4A2I - chains A and D of the 22 polymer chains in the assembly; structure by electron microscopy, 16.50 A resolution (very low resolution: no residue pairs are listed; an interface is given only as per-side residue counts).

== Chain A ==
Molecule: 16S ribosomal RNA
From: Escherichia coli
Sequence (1530 nucleotides; each row starts with the number of its first residue):
     5 UGAAGAGUUU GAUCAUGGCU CAGAUUGAAC GCUGGCGGCA GGCCUAACAC AUGCAAGUCG
    65 AACGGUAACA GGAAGAAGCU UGCUUCUUUG CUGACGAGUG GCGGACGGGU GAGUAAUGUC
   125 UGGGAAACUG CCUGAUGGAG GGGGAUAACU ACUGGAAACG GUAGCUAAUA CCGCAUAACG
   185 UCGCAAGACC AAAGAGGGGG ACCUUCGGGC CUCUUGCCAU CGGAUGUGCC CAGAUGGGAU
   245 UAGCUAGUAG GUGGGGUAAC GGCUCACCUA GGCGACGAUC CCUAGCUGGU CUGAGAGGAU
   305 GACCAGCCAC ACUGGAACUG AGACACGGUC CAGACUCCUA CGGGAGGCAG CAGUGGGGAA
   365 UAUUGCACAA UGGGCGCAAG CCUGAUGCAG CCAUGCCGCG UGUAUGAAGA AGGCCUUCGG
   425 GUUGUAAAGU ACUUUCAGCG GGGAGGAAGG GAGUAAAGUU AAUACCUUUG CUCAUUGACG
   485 UUACCCGCAG AAGAAGCACC GGCUAACUCC GUGCCAGCAG CCGCGGUAAU ACGGAGGGUG
   545 CAAGCGUUAA UCGGAAUUAC UGGGCGUAAA GCGCACGCAG GCGGUUUGUU AAGUCAGAUG
   605 UGAAAUCCCC GGGCUCAACC UGGGAACUGC AUCUGAUACU GGCAAGCUUG AGUCUCGUAG
   665 AGGGGGGUAG AAUUCCAGGU GUAGCGGUGA AAUGCGUAGA GAUCUGGAGG AAUACCGGUG
   725 GCGAAGGCGG CCCCCUGGAC GAAGACUGAC GCUCAGGUGC GAAAGCGUGG GGAGCAAACA
   785 GGAUUAGAUA CCCUGGUAGU CCACGCCGUA AACGAUGUCG ACUUGGAGGU UGUGCCCUUG
   845 AGGCGUGGCU UCCGGAGCUA ACGCGUUAAG UCGACCGCCU GGGGAGUACG GCCGCAAGGU
   905 UAAAACUCAA AUGAAUUGAC GGGGGCCCGC ACAAGCGGUG GAGCAUGUGG UUUAAUUCGA
   965 UGCAACGCGA AGAACCUUAC CUGGUCUUGA CAUCCACGGA AGUUUUCAGA GAUGAGAAUG
  1025 UGCCUUCGGG AACCGUGAGA CAGGUGCUGC AUGGCUGUCG UCAGCUCGUG UUGUGAAAUG
  1085 UUGGGUUAAG UCCCGCAACG AGCGCAACCC UUAUCCUUUG UUGCCAGCGG UCCGGCCGGG
  1145 AACUCAAAGG AGACUGCCAG UGAUAAACUG GAGGAAGGUG GGGAUGACGU CAAGUCAUCA
  1205 UGGCCCUUAC GACCAGGGCU ACACACGUGC UACAAUGGCG CAUACAAAGA GAAGCGACCU
  1265 CGCGAGAGCA AGCGGACCUC AUAAAGUGCG UCGUAGUCCG GAUUGGAGUC UGCAACUCGA
  1325 CUCCAUGAAG UCGGAAUCGC UAGUAAUCGU GGAUCAGAAU GCCACGGUGA AUACGUUCCC
  1385 GGGCCUUGUA CACACCGCCC GUCACACCAU GGGAGUGGGU UGCAAAAGAA GUAGGUAGCU
  1445 UAACCUUCGG GAGGGCGCUU ACCACUUUGU GAUUCAUGAC UGGGGUGAAG UCGUAACAAG
  1505 GUAACCGUAG GGGAACCUGC GGUUGGAUCA

== Chain D ==
Protein: 30S ribosomal protein S4
From: Escherichia coli
UniProtKB: P0A7V8 (RS4_ECOLI); numbering as in UniProt (aligned over 1-205)
Amino-acid sequence (205 residues; row label = number of the first residue in the row):
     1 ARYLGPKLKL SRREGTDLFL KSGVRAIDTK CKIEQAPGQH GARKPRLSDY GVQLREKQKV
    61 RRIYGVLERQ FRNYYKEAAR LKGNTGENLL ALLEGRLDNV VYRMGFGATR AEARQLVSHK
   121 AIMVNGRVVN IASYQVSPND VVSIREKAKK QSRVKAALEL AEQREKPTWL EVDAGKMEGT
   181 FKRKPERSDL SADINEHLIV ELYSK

== How chain A and chain D interact ==
At this resolution (16 A) residue pairs are not listed: 45 residues of chain A and 66 of chain D lie at the interface.

== Summary ==
45 residues of chain A and 66 residues of chain D are in contact.
Here chain A is 16S ribosomal RNA and chain D is 30S ribosomal protein S4, both from Escherichia coli. Entry
4A2I (Cryo-electron Microscopy Structure of the 30S Subunit in Complex with the YjeQ Biogenesis Factor) was
determined by electron microscopy.
